Entry 8YD1 (electron microscopy, 2.81 A resolution); this record covers chains A and G of the 21 polymer chains in the assembly.

== Chain A ==
Name: ATP-dependent Clp protease ATP-binding subunit ClpC1
Organism: Mycobacterium tuberculosis H37Rv
Reference sequence: P9WPC9 (CLPC1_MYCTU); residue numbers follow UniProt; this construct covers 168-824
Amino-acid sequence (657 residues; numbered 168 to 824; the number before each row is that of its first residue):
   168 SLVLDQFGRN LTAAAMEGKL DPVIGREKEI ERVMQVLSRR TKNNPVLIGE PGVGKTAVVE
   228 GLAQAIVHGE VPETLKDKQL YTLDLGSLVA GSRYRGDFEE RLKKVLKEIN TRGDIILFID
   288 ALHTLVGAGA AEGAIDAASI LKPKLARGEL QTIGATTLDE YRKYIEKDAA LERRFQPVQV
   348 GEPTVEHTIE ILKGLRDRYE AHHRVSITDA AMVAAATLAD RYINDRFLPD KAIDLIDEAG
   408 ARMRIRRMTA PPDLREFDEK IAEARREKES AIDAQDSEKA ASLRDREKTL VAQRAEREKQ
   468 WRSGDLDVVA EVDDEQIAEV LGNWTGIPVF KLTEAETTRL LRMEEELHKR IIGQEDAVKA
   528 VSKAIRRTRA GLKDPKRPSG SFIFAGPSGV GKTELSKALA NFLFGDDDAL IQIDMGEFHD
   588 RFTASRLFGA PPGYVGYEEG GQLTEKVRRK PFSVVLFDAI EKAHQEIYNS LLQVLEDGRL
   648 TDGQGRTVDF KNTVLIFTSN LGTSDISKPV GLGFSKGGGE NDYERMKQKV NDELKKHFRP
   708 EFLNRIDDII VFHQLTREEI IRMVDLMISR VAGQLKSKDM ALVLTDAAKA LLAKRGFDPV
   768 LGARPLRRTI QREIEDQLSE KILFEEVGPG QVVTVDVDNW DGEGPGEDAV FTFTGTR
Not modelled in the structure: 168-169, 300-303, 415-475, 808-824
Sequence notes: engineered mutation A288 (Glu in P9WPC9), S444 (Phe in P9WPC9), A626 (Glu in P9WPC9)
Swiss-Prot annotation at these positions:
  - binding site (ATP): G216 to T223, G553 to T560

== Chain G ==
Name: ATP-dependent Clp protease proteolytic subunit 2
Organism: Mycobacterium tuberculosis H37Rv
Notes: EC 3.4.21.92
Reference sequence: P9WPC3 (CLPP2_MYCTU); residue numbers follow UniProt; this construct covers 30-210
Amino-acid sequence (181 residues; each row starts with the number of its first residue):
    30 SNPYNKLFEE RIIFLGVQVD DASANDIMAQ LLVLESLDPD RDITMYINSP GGGFTSLMAI
    90 YDTMQYVRAD IQTVCLGQAA SAAAVLLAAG TPGKRMALPN ARVLIHQPSL SGVIQGQFSD
   150 LEIQAAEIER MRTLMETTLA RHTGKDAGVI RKDTDRDKIL TAEEAKDYGI IDTVLEYRKL
   210 S
Swiss-Prot annotation at these positions:
  - active site: S110 (Nucleophile), H135

== Interface between chain A and chain G ==
Contacting residue pairs (17; chain A residue first):
  D672(A) with S65(G)
  K675(A) with L66(G); D67(G), salt bridge; P68(G)
  P676(A) with P68(G)
  V677(A) with E64(G); P68(G), hydrophobic; R97(G)
  G678(A) with S65(G)
  L679(A) with L61(G); S65(G)
  G680(A) with L61(G); Y95(G)
  F681(A) with L61(G), hydrophobic; T92(G); Y95(G), hydrophobic
  S682(A) with Y95(G), hydrogen bond (backbone-side chain)

== Overview ==
The chain A/chain G interface involves 9 residues from each chain; the contacts include 1 hydrogen bond and 1
salt bridge. Among the polar pairs are K675(A)-D67(G) and S682(A)-Y95(G). From UniProt: 16 ATP-binding
residues on chain A; active-site residues S110(G) and H135(G) on chain G.
Chain A is ATP-dependent Clp protease ATP-binding subunit ClpC1 and chain G is ATP-dependent Clp protease
proteolytic subunit 2, both from Mycobacterium tuberculosis H37Rv; the structure, CryoEM structure of M.
tuberculosis ClpC1P1P2 complex bound to bortezomib, conformation 1, was determined by electron microscopy.
